Entry 9GXA (electron microscopy, 4.01 A resolution (low resolution: residue-level contacts below are approximate; hydrogen-bond / salt-bridge calls are withheld)); this record covers chains F and J of the 10 polymer chains in the assembly.

== Chain F ==
Molecule: Histone H4
Organism: Homo sapiens
Reference sequence: P62805 (H4_HUMAN); residues 1-102 here correspond to UniProt positions 2-103 (UniProt number = residue number + 1)
Chain sequence (102 residues; each row starts with the number of its first residue):
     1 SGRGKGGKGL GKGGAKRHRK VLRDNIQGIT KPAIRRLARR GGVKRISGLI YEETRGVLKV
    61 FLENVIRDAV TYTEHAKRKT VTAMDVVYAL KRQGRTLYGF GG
Disordered / not traced: 1-23, 95-102
Swiss-Prot annotation at these positions:
  - DNA-binding region: Lys16 to Lys20
  - modified residue: Ser1 (N-acetylserine), Arg3 (Asymmetric dimethylarginine), Lys5 (N6-(2-hydroxyisobutyryl)lysine), Lys8 (N6-(2-hydroxyisobutyryl)lysine), Lys12 (N6-(2-hydroxyisobutyryl)lysine), Lys16 (N6-(2-hydroxyisobutyryl)lysine), Lys20 (N6,N6,N6-trimethyllysine), Lys31 (N6-(2-hydroxyisobutyryl)lysine), Lys44 (N6-(2-hydroxyisobutyryl)lysine), Ser47 (Phosphoserine), Tyr51 (Phosphotyrosine), Lys59 (N6-(2-hydroxyisobutyryl)lysine), Lys77 (N6-(2-hydroxyisobutyryl)lysine), Lys79 (N6-(2-hydroxyisobutyryl)lysine), Thr80 (Phosphothreonine), Tyr88 (Phosphotyrosine), Lys91 (N6-(2-hydroxyisobutyryl)lysine)
  - cross-link (Glycyl lysine isopeptide (Lys-Gly)): Lys12 (interchain with G-Cter in SUMO2), Lys20 (interchain with G-Cter in SUMO2), Lys31 (interchain with G-Cter in SUMO2), Lys59 (interchain with G-Cter in SUMO2), Lys79 (interchain with G-Cter in SUMO2), Lys91 (interchain with G-Cter in SUMO2)
From the paper describing this entry:
  - self-association interface (contacts with another copy of this molecule): His75

== Chain J ==
Molecule: 147 bp alpha-satellite DNA
Organism: Homo sapiens
Sequence (147 nucleotides; numbered -73 to 73; the number before each row is that of its first residue; numbers below 1 keep their minus sign (DA-73 is residue -73)):
   -73 ATCGAGGAAG TTCATATAAA AGGCAAACGG AAGCATTCTC AGAATATTCT TTGTGATGAT
   -13 GGAGTTTCAC TCACAGAGCT GAACATGCCT TTTGATGGAG CAGTTTCCAA ATACACTTTT
    47 GGTAGAATCT GCAGGTGGAT ATTTGAT
Disordered / not traced: -73 to -63, 50-73

== Chain F / chain J interface ==
Residue-residue contacts (11; chain F residue first):
  Arg45(F) with DT-24(J); DT-23(J)
  Ile46(F) with DT-24(J); DT-23(J)
  Ser47(F) with DT-24(J)
  Gly48(F) with DT-24(J)
  Arg78(F) with DT-3(J); DC-2(J)
  Lys79(F) with DC-4(J); DT-3(J)
  Thr80(F) with DT-3(J)
Other interface residues (no listed pair), chain F (11 interface residues in all): Arg39, Lys44, Tyr51, Thr82
Other interface residues (no listed pair), chain J (6 interface residues in all): DT-22

== Summary ==
11 residues of chain F face 6 of chain J across their interface. From UniProt: a DNA-binding region on chain
F. From the paper: a self-association interface involving His75(F).
Chain F is Histone H4 and chain J is 147 bp alpha-satellite DNA, both from Homo sapiens; the structure,
CENP-A/H4 di-tetrasome assembled on alpha-satellite DNA, was determined by electron microscopy.
